PDB entry 8QPE | electron microscopy, 3.10 A resolution | chains 4 and M of the 20 polymer chains in the assembly

# Chain 4
Molecule: U4 snRNA
Organism: Homo sapiens
Sequence (144 nucleotides; row label = number of the first residue in the row):
     1 AGCUUUGCGC AGUGGCAGUA UCGUAGCCAA UGAGGUCUAU CCGAGGCGCG AUUAUUGCUA
    61 AUUGAAAACU UUUCCCAAUA CCCCGCCGUG ACGACUUGCA AUAUAGUCGG CACUGGCAAU
   121 UUUUGACAGU CUCUACGGAG ACUG
Unresolved in the structure: 64-144

# Chain M
Name: NHP2-like protein 1, N-terminally processed
Organism: Homo sapiens
UniProt: P55769 (NH2L1_HUMAN); residue numbers follow UniProt; this construct covers 1-128
Chain sequence (128 residues; row label = number of the first residue in the row):
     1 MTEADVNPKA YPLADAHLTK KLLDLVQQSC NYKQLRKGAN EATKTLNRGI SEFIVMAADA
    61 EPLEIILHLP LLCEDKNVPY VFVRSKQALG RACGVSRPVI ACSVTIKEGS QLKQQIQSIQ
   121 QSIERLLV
Unresolved in the structure: 1-4

# Chain 4 / chain M interface
Contacting residue pairs - 28 pairs, chain 4 then chain M:
  U5(4) with Tyr32(M), hydrogen bond to the sugar; Gln111(M), sugar contact
  U6(4) with Asn31(M), sugar contact; Tyr32(M), hydrogen bond to the sugar
  G7(4) with Asn31(M), sugar contact
  A29(4) with Arg97(M), salt bridge to the phosphate
  A30(4) with Lys37(M), base contact; Gly38(M), hydrogen bond to the sugar; Val95(M), base contact; Arg97(M), salt bridge to the phosphate; Val99(M), sugar contact
  U31(4) with Gly38(M), phosphate contact; Ala39(M), hydrogen bond to the phosphate; Ala60(M), base contact; Glu61(M), hydrogen bond to the base; Ile65(M), base contact; Lys86(M), hydrogen bond to the base; Pro98(M), phosphate contact; Val99(M), phosphate contact; Ile100(M), hydrogen bond to the phosphate
  G32(4) with Lys37(M), hydrogen bond to the base; Gly38(M), base contact; Asn40(M), hydrogen bond to the base; Glu41(M), hydrogen bond to the base
  C42(4) with Lys44(M), base contact; Arg48(M), phosphate contact
  G43(4) with Glu41(M), hydrogen bond to the sugar; Lys44(M), hydrogen bond to the base
Interface residues without a listed pair, chain 4 (10 interface residues in all): A44
Interface residues without a listed pair, chain M (22 interface residues in all): Asp59, Ser96, Ala101

# Overview
The interface between chain 4 and chain M involves 10 residues on one side and 22 on the other; the contacts
include 12 hydrogen bonds and 2 salt bridges. Among the polar pairs are U31(4)-Glu61(M), U31(4)-Lys86(M) and
G32(4)-Lys37(M).
Chain 4 is U4 snRNA and chain M is NHP2-like protein 1, N-terminally processed, both from Homo sapiens; the
structure, Cryo-EM Structure of Pre-B-like Complex (core part), was determined by electron microscopy (same
publication as 8QOZ, 8QP8, 8QP9, 8QPA, 8QPB and 8QPK).
